Entry 8S6M (X-ray diffraction, 1.67 A resolution); this record covers chains I and M of the 5 polymer chains in the assembly.

Chain I:
Name: S2H97 Fab heavy chain
From: Homo sapiens
Notes: antibody fragment or engineered binder
Chain sequence (223 residues; numbered 1 to 223; the number before each row is that of its first residue):
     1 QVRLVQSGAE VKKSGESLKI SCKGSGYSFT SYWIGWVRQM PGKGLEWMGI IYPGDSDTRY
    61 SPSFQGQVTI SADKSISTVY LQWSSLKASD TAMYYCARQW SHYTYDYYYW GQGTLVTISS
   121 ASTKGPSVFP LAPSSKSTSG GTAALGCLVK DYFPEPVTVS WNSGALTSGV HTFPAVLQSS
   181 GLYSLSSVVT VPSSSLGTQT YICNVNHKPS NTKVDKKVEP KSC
Not modelled in the structure: 120-121, 135-141, 221-223
Disulfide bonds: Cys22-Cys96, Cys147-Cys203

Chain M:
Name: S2H97 Fab light chain
From: Homo sapiens
Notes: antibody fragment or engineered binder
Chain sequence (218 residues; row label = number of the first residue in the row):
     1 QSVLTQPASV SGSPGQSITI SCTGISSDVG GYNSVSWYQQ HPGKAPKLMI YDVTNRPSGV
    61 SNRFSGSKSG NTASLTISGL QAEDEADYYC SSYTSSSTPP YVFGTGTKVS VLGQPKAAPS
   121 VTLFPPSSEE LQANKATLVC LISDFYPGAV TVAWKADSSP VKAGVETTTP SKQSNNKYAA
   181 SSYLSLTPEQ WKSHRSYSCQ VTHEGSTVEK TVAPTECS
Not modelled in the structure: 216-218
Disulfide bonds: Cys22-Cys90, Cys140-Cys199

How chain I and chain M interact:
Residue-residue contacts (72):
  Val37(I) - Phe103(M)  hydrophobic
  Gln39(I) - Gln40(M)  hydrogen bond
  Gln39(I) - Tyr89(M)  hydrogen bond
  Lys43(I) - Tyr89(M)
  Gly44(I) - Tyr89(M)
  Leu45(I) - Pro46(M)  hydrophobic
  Leu45(I) - Tyr89(M)
  Leu45(I) - Phe103(M)
  Trp47(I) - Pro99(M)  hydrophobic
  Trp47(I) - Pro100(M)
  Trp47(I) - Tyr101(M)
  Trp47(I) - Phe103(M)
  Pro62(I) - Thr98(M)
  Pro62(I) - Pro99(M)
  Tyr95(I) - Gln40(M)  hydrogen bond
  Tyr95(I) - Lys44(M)  hydrogen bond (side chain-backbone)
  Tyr95(I) - Ala45(M)  hydrophobic
  Trp100(I) - Leu48(M)  hydrophobic
  Trp100(I) - Tyr51(M)  hydrophobic
  Trp100(I) - Pro57(M)  hydrophobic
  Thr104(I) - Tyr51(M)
  Tyr105(I) - Tyr32(M)
  Tyr105(I) - Tyr93(M)  hydrophobic
  Tyr105(I) - Tyr101(M)  hydrogen bond (backbone-side chain)
  Asp106(I) - Ser34(M)  hydrogen bond
  Asp106(I) - Val35(M)
  Asp106(I) - Ser36(M)  hydrogen bond
  Asp106(I) - Tyr38(M)
  Asp106(I) - Leu48(M)
  Asp106(I) - Tyr51(M)
  Asp106(I) - Asp52(M)  hydrogen bond (side chain-backbone)
  Tyr107(I) - Tyr38(M)  hydrogen bond (backbone-side chain)
  Tyr107(I) - Leu48(M)
  Tyr107(I) - Tyr101(M)
  Tyr108(I) - Leu48(M)  hydrophobic
  Trp110(I) - Tyr38(M)  hydrophobic
  Trp110(I) - Ala45(M)  hydrophobic
  Trp110(I) - Pro46(M)
  Trp110(I) - Phe103(M)  hydrophobic
  Gly111(I) - Ala45(M)
  Phe129(I) - Ser127(M)
  Phe129(I) - Glu130(M)
  Pro130(I) - Ser127(M)
  Pro130(I) - Glu129(M)
  Leu131(I) - Phe124(M)  hydrophobic
  Ala132(I) - Phe124(M)
  Ala144(I) - Phe124(M)
  Leu145(I) - Phe124(M)  hydrophobic
  Leu148(I) - Thr137(M)
  Leu148(I) - Val139(M)  hydrophobic
  Leu148(I) - Tyr183(M)  hydrophobic
  Lys150(I) - Lys135(M)
  Lys150(I) - Thr137(M)
  His171(I) - Gln173(M)
  His171(I) - Ala179(M)
  Phe173(I) - Leu141(M)  hydrophobic
  Phe173(I) - Ile142(M)
  Phe173(I) - Ala179(M)  hydrophobic
  Phe173(I) - Ala180(M)
  Pro174(I) - Thr168(M)
  Pro174(I) - Ser171(M)
  Pro174(I) - Ser181(M)
  Val176(I) - Glu166(M)
  Val176(I) - Thr168(M)
  Val176(I) - Tyr183(M)  hydrophobic
  Ser184(I) - Tyr183(M)
  Leu185(I) - Tyr183(M)
  Ser186(I) - Val139(M)
  Ser186(I) - Leu141(M)
  Ser186(I) - Tyr183(M)  hydrogen bond
  Val188(I) - Phe124(M)  hydrophobic
  Val188(I) - Leu141(M)  hydrophobic
Other interface residues (no listed pair), chain I (39 interface residues in all): Glu46, Ile50, Ser61, Gln99, Val128, Gly146, Ala175
Other interface residues (no listed pair), chain M (41 interface residues in all): Asn33, Thr122, Ser143, Thr167

Overview:
Chain I and chain M form an interface of 39 and 41 residues respectively, with 10 hydrogen bonds. Polar pairs
include Gln39(I)-Gln40(M), Gln39(I)-Tyr89(M) and Tyr95(I)-Gln40(M).
Here chain I is S2H97 Fab heavy chain and chain M is S2H97 Fab light chain, both from Homo sapiens. Entry 8S6M
(SARS-CoV-2 BQ.1.1 RBD bound to the S2V29 and the S2H97 Fab fragments) was determined by X-ray diffraction,
deposited together with 9ASD, 9ATM and 9AU2.
